8W3X - chain A; structure by X-ray diffraction, 1.76 A resolution.

Chain A:
Protein: Interleukin-1 receptor-associated kinase 4
From: Homo sapiens
Notes: EC 2.7.11.1
Reference sequence: Q9NWZ3 (IRAK4_HUMAN); residue numbers follow UniProt; this construct covers 154-460
Amino-acid sequence (323 residues; numbered 138 to 460; the number before each row is that of its first residue):
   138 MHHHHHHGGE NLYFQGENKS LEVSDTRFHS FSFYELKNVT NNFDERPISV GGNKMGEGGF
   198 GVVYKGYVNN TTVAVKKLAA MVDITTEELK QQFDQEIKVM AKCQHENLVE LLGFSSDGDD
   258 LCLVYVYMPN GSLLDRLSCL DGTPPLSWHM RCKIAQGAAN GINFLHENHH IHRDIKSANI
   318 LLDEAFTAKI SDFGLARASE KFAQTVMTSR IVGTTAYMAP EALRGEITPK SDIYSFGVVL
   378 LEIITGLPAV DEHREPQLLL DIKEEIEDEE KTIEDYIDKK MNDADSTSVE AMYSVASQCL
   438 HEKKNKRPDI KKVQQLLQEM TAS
Disordered / not traced: 138-161, 217-221, 337-341
Construct notes: initiating methionine (138); expression tag (139-153)
Modified / non-standard residues: Thr-342 (phosphothreonine; TPO); Thr-345 (phosphothreonine; TPO); Ser-346 (phosphoserine; SEP)
UniProt features mapped onto this chain:
  - active site: Asp-311 (Proton acceptor)
  - binding site (ATP): Met-192 to Val-200, Lys-213, Lys-313 to Asn-316, Asp-329
  - modified residue: Thr-342 (Phosphothreonine), Thr-345 (Phosphothreonine), Ser-346 (Phosphoserine)
  - natural variant: Gly-298 (G298D: In IMD67)
  - mutagenesis: Lys-213 (K213A: Loss of kinase activity)

Overview:
Curated annotation (UniProt) lists active-site residue Asp-311, 15 ATP-binding residues and one mutagenesis
site.
Chain A is Interleukin-1 receptor-associated kinase 4 (Homo sapiens); the structure, Crystal structure of
IRAK4 in complex with compound 6, was determined by X-ray diffraction, deposited together with 8W3W.
